5B5N - chains L and 9 of the 36 polymer chains in the assembly; structure by X-ray diffraction, 3.30 A resolution.

[Chain L]
Protein: Photosynthetic reaction center L subunit
Organism: Thermochromatium tepidum
Reference sequence: D2Z0P3 (D2Z0P3_THETI); residues 1-281 here = UniProt positions 1-281
Amino-acid sequence (281 residues; numbered 1 to 281; the number before each row is that of its first residue):
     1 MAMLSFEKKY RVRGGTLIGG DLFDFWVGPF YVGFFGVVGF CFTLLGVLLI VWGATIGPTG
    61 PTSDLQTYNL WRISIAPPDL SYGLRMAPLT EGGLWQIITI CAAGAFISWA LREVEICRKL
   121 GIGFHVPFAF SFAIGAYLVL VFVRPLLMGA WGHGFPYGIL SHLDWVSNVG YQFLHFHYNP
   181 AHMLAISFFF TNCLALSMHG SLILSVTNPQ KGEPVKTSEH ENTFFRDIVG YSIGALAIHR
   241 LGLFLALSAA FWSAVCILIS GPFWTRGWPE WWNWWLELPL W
Unresolved in the structure: 1
Metal / ion sites: barium ion site 1: Pro61, Gln66 (shared with 1 residue of chain A); barium ion site 2: Gln172, Thr265 (shared with 1 residue of chain C); Fe ion: His199, His239 (shared with 3 residues of chain M); barium ion site 3 near Trp281 (its only coordinating residue here)
Residues lining bound ligands:
  - bacteriochlorophyll a (BCL), molecule 1: Val47, Tyr137, Leu140, Phe155, Ile159, Leu160, His162, Leu163, Val166
  - bacteriochlorophyll a (BCL), molecule 2: Phe106, Phe130, Ala133, Ile134, Ala136, Tyr137, Leu140, Trp165, Val166, Ser167, Val169, Gly170, Tyr171, Phe176, His177, His182, Ala185, Ile186, Phe189, Phe190, Ser253, Ala254, Cys256, Ile257
  - bacteriochlorophyll a (BCL), molecule 3: Val166, His177, Phe190
  - bacteriochlorophyll a (BCL), molecule 4: His177, His182, Met183, Ile186, Ser187, Phe190, Thr191
  - bacteriopheophytin a (BPH), molecule 1: Phe42, Thr43, Gly46, Val47, Ile98, Cys101, Ala102, Ala105, Phe106, Trp109, Glu113, Val126, Ala129, Phe130, Phe132, Ala133, Tyr137, Tyr157, Gly158, Ile159, His162, Ala246, Leu247, Ala250
  - bacteriopheophytin a (BPH), molecule 2: Phe190, Cys193, Leu194, Ser197, Met198, Ile228, Val229
  - menaquinone 8 (MQ8): Phe30, Phe40, Leu44, Trp109
  - Ubiquinone-8 (UQ8): Phe132, Phe188, Thr191, Leu194, Met198, His199, Leu202, Ile203, Glu221, Asn222, Phe225, Tyr231, Ser232, Ile233, Gly234, Ala235, Ile238, Arg240, Leu241, Leu243, Phe244, Leu247, Ser248, Phe251, Trp252

[Chain 9]
Protein: LH1 alpha polypeptide
Organism: Thermochromatium tepidum
Reference sequence: D2Z0P2 (D2Z0P2_THETI); numbering as in UniProt (aligned over 1-61)
Amino-acid sequence (61 residues; row label = number of the first residue in the row):
     1 MFTMNANLYK IWLILDPRRV LVSIVAFQIV LGLLIHMIVL STDLNWLDDN IPVSYQALGK
    61 K
Unresolved in the structure: 1
Metal / ion sites: barium ion site 1: Asp43, Asp49 (shared with 2 residues of chain A); barium ion site 2: Tyr55, Gln56 (shared with 3 residues of chain 7)
Residues lining bound ligands:
  - bacteriochlorophyll a (BCL), molecule 1: Phe2, Thr3, Leu8, Ile11, Trp12, Leu15, Val20, Ile35
  - bacteriochlorophyll a (BCL), molecule 2: Gln28, Ile29, His36, Val39, Trp46, Leu47
  - bacteriochlorophyll a (BCL), molecule 3: Gln28, Leu31, Gly32, Ile35, His36, Val39, Leu44
  - spirilloxanthin (CRT), molecule 1: Phe2, Thr3, Asn7, Lys10, Ile11, Ile14
  - spirilloxanthin (CRT), molecule 2: Leu21, Ile24, Phe27, Gln28, Leu31, Leu34, Ile35, Ile38
  - spirilloxanthin (CRT), molecule 3: Ile29, Leu33, His36, Met37

[Interface between chain L and chain 9]
Contacting residue pairs - 19 pairs, chain L then chain 9:
  Asp21(L) - Arg18(9)  hydrogen bond (backbone-side chain)
  Leu22(L) - Arg18(9)  hydrogen bond (backbone-side chain)
  Phe23(L) - Val22(9)  hydrophobic
  Trp26(L) - Arg19(9)  hydrogen bond (backbone-side chain)
  Val27(L) - Arg19(9)
  Cys41(L) - Ala26(9)  hydrophobic
  Cys41(L) - Val30(9)
  Leu44(L) - Val30(9)  hydrophobic
  Leu45(L) - Val30(9)  hydrophobic
  Leu45(L) - Leu33(9)  hydrophobic
  Leu45(L) - Leu34(9)
  Leu48(L) - Leu34(9)  hydrophobic
  Leu49(L) - Leu34(9)  hydrophobic
  Trp52(L) - Ile38(9)
  Trp52(L) - Ser41(9)
  Trp52(L) - Thr42(9)
  Leu89(L) - Met37(9)
  Leu89(L) - Ser41(9)
  Thr90(L) - Ser41(9)
Interface residues without a listed pair, chain L (20 interface residues in all): Asp24, Phe25, Gly28, Val37, Phe40, Leu94, Ile97
Interface residues without a listed pair, chain 9 (12 interface residues in all): Leu40

[Overview]
20 residues of chain L face 12 of chain 9 across their interface, with 3 hydrogen bonds. Polar contacts
include Asp21(L)-Arg18(9), Leu22(L)-Arg18(9) and Trp26(L)-Arg19(9). Ligands of chain L: 4 copies of
bacteriochlorophyll a, bacteriopheophytin a, Ubiquinone-8 and menaquinone 8.
Chain L is Photosynthetic reaction center L subunit and chain 9 is LH1 alpha polypeptide, both from
Thermochromatium tepidum; the structure, Crystal structure of the Ba-substituted LH1-RC complex from Tch.
tepidum, was determined by X-ray diffraction (same publication as 5B5M).
